Entry 7SFS (electron microscopy, 2.76 A resolution); this record covers chains Q and L of the 24 polymer chains in the assembly.

# Chain Q (and L)
Protein: Gene 7 protein
Source organism: Shigella phage Sf6
Notes: chain L of this document is another copy of the same molecule, construct and numbering; everything in this record applies to it too
UniProt: Q716G8 (Q716G8_BPSFV); residues 1-160 here = UniProt positions 1-160
Chain sequence (160 residues; each row starts with the number of its first residue):
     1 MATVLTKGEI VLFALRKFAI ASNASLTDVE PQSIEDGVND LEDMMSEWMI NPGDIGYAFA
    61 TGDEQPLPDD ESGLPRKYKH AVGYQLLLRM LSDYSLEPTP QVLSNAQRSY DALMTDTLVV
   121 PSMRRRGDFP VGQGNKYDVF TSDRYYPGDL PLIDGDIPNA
Unresolved in the structure: 1-4, 151-160 (chain L: 151-160)
What the authors report for this chain:
  - conformationally variable residues (domain motion): Arg-16 to Asp-36

# Chain Q / chain L interface
Residue-residue contacts (25; chain Q residue first):
  Leu-5(Q) / Gly-62(L)
  Phe-18(Q) / Asp-36(L)
  Phe-18(Q) / Asp-93(L)
  Ala-19(Q) / Ser-92(L)  hydrogen bond (backbone-side chain)
  Ala-19(Q) / Asp-93(L)
  Ala-21(Q) / Asp-93(L)
  Arg-76(Q) / Asp-43(L)  salt bridge
  Arg-76(Q) / Ser-46(L)
  Lys-77(Q) / Ser-46(L)
  Lys-77(Q) / Ile-50(L)
  Lys-79(Q) / Asp-43(L)  salt bridge
  His-80(Q) / Asp-43(L)
  His-80(Q) / Glu-47(L)
  His-80(Q) / Arg-89(L)
  Tyr-84(Q) / Arg-89(L)
  Thr-99(Q) / Glu-97(L)  hydrogen bond
  Pro-100(Q) / Glu-97(L)
  Gln-101(Q) / Glu-97(L)
  Gln-101(Q) / Pro-98(L)
  Asn-105(Q) / Leu-88(L)
  Asn-105(Q) / Arg-89(L)
  Ser-109(Q) / Glu-47(L)
  Ser-109(Q) / Arg-89(L)  hydrogen bond
  Ala-112(Q) / Ile-50(L)
  Asp-116(Q) / Ile-50(L)
Interface residues without a listed pair, chain Q (20 interface residues in all): Ile-20, Tyr-78, Val-102, Arg-108
Interface residues without a listed pair, chain L (17 interface residues in all): Asp-40, Met-44, Asp-63, Gln-85, Leu-103

# Overview
Chain Q and chain L form an interface of 20 and 17 residues respectively; the contacts include 3 hydrogen
bonds and 2 salt bridges. Among the polar pairs are Arg-76(Q)/Asp-43(L), Lys-79(Q)/Asp-43(L) and
Ala-19(Q)/Ser-92(L). The paper reports conformational variability at Arg-16(Q).
Both chains are Gene 7 protein (Shigella phage Sf6). Entry 7SFS (In situ cryo-EM structure of bacteriophage
Sf6 portal:gp7 complex at 2.7A resolution) was determined by electron microscopy together with 7UKJ, 7SPU,
7SG7 and 7SP4 from the same study.
